PDB entry 8XQB | electron microscopy, 4.07 A resolution (low resolution: residue-level contacts below are approximate; hydrogen-bond / salt-bridge calls are withheld) | chains H1 and I1 of the 71 polymer chains in the assembly

== Chain H1 (and I1) ==
Protein: Capsid decoration protein
From: Escherichia phage Lambda
Notes: chain I1 of this document is another copy of the same molecule, construct and numbering; everything in this record applies to it too
UniProt: P03712 (DECO_LAMBD); residues 1-110 here = UniProt positions 1-110
Sequence (110 residues; row label = number of the first residue in the row):
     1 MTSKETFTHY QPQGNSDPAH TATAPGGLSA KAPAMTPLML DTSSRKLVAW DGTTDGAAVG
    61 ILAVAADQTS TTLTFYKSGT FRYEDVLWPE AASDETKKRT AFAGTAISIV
Unresolved in the structure: 1

== How chain H1 and chain I1 interact ==
Residue-residue contacts (26):
  Asp-17(H1) / His-20(I1)
  Asp-17(H1) / Lys-77(I1)
  Pro-18(H1) / His-20(I1)
  Asp-55(H1) / Arg-45(I1)
  Gly-79(H1) / Lys-77(I1)
  Thr-80(H1) / Lys-77(I1)
  Thr-96(H1) / Ser-44(I1)
  Thr-96(H1) / Arg-45(I1)
  Thr-96(H1) / Lys-46(I1)
  Lys-97(H1) / Ser-43(I1)
  Lys-97(H1) / Ser-44(I1)
  Lys-97(H1) / Arg-45(I1)
  Arg-99(H1) / Pro-25(I1)
  Thr-100(H1) / Leu-40(I1)
  Thr-100(H1) / Arg-45(I1)
  Thr-100(H1) / Leu-47(I1)
  Ala-103(H1) / Leu-40(I1)
  Ala-103(H1) / Val-59(I1)
  Gly-104(H1) / Val-59(I1)
  Gly-104(H1) / Thr-105(I1)
  Ala-106(H1) / Lys-77(I1)
  Ile-107(H1) / Lys-77(I1)
  Ser-108(H1) / Ala-22(I1)
  Ser-108(H1) / Lys-77(I1)
  Ile-109(H1) / Thr-23(I1)
  Val-110(H1) / Thr-23(I1)
Interface residues without a listed pair, chain H1 (17 interface residues in all): Thr-105
Interface residues without a listed pair, chain I1 (14 interface residues in all): Thr-21

== Summary ==
17 residues of chain H1 face 14 of chain I1 across their interface.
Both chains are Capsid decoration protein (Escherichia phage Lambda). Entry 8XQB (Mature virion portal vertex
of bacteriophage lambda) was determined by electron microscopy, deposited together with 8XOT, 8XOU, 8XOW and
8XPM.
